3RYF - chains C and E of the 5 polymer chains in the assembly; structure by X-ray diffraction, 2.52 A resolution.

== Chain C ==
Name: Tubulin alpha chain
Organism: Ovis aries
Reference sequence: D0VWZ0 (D0VWZ0_SHEEP); numbering as in UniProt (aligned over 1-451)
Chain sequence (451 residues; each row starts with the number of its first residue):
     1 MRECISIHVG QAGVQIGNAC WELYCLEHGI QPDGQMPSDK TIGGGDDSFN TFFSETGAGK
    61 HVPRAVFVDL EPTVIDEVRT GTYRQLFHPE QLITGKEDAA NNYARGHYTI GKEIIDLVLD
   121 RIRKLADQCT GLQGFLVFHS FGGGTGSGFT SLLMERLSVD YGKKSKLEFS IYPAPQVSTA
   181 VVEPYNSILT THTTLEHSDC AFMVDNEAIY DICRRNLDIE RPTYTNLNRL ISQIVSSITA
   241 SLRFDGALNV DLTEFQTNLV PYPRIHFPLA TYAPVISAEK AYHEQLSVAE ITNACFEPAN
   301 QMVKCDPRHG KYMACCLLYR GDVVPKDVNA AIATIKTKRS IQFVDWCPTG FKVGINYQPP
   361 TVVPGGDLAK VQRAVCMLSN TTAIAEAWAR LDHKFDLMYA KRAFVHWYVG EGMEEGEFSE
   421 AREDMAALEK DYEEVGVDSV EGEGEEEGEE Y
Disordered / not traced: 38-45, 440-451
Residues lining bound ligands: GTP (guanosine-5'-triphosphate): G10, Q11, A12, Q15, I16, D69, D98, A99, A100, N101, S140, G142, G143, G144, T145, G146, I171, P173, V177, S178, T179, E183, N206, Y224, L227, N228, I231

== Chain E ==
Name: Stathmin-4
Organism: Rattus norvegicus
Reference sequence: P63043 (STMN4_RAT); residues 5-145 here correspond to UniProt positions 49-189 (UniProt number = residue number + 44)
Chain sequence (143 residues; numbered 3 to 145; the number before each row is that of its first residue):
     3 XADMEVIELN KATSGQSWEV ILKPPSFDGV PEFNASLPRR RDPSLEEIQK KLEAAEERRK
    63 YQEAELLKHL AEKREHEREV IQKAIEENNN FIKMAKEKLA QKMESNKENR EAHLAAMLER
   123 LQEKDKHAEE VRKNKELKEE ASR
Disordered / not traced: 3, 35-40
Differences from the reference sequence: engineered mutation A14 (Cys58 in P63043), W20 (Phe64 in P63043)
Modified positions: ACE (acetyl group) at position 3
Swiss-Prot annotation at these positions:
  - modified residue: S46 (Phosphoserine)

== Chain C / chain E interface ==
Pairs across the interface (33; chain C residue first):
  H107(C) - K104(E)
  H107(C) - M105(E)
  Y108(C) - K104(E)
  Y108(C) - M105(E)  hydrophobic
  Y108(C) - N108(E)
  T109(C) - R112(E)
  L152(C) - M105(E)  hydrophobic
  E155(C) - L101(E)
  E155(C) - K104(E)  salt bridge
  R156(C) - L101(E)
  S158(C) - F93(E)
  S158(C) - I94(E)
  V159(C) - I94(E)
  V159(C) - A97(E)  hydrophobic
  V159(C) - K98(E)
  G162(C) - N90(E)
  G162(C) - F93(E)
  G162(C) - I94(E)
  K163(C) - E89(E)
  K163(C) - N90(E)  hydrogen bond (backbone-side chain)
  K163(C) - F93(E)
  T193(C) - K104(E)
  E196(C) - K100(E)  salt bridge
  H197(C) - F93(E)
  V409(C) - H115(E)  hydrogen bond (backbone-side chain)
  G410(C) - R112(E)
  E411(C) - N108(E)  hydrogen bond (backbone-side chain)
  E411(C) - R112(E)  salt bridge
  G412(C) - N108(E)  hydrogen bond (backbone-side chain)
  G412(C) - N111(E)
  G412(C) - R112(E)
  M413(C) - N108(E)
  E414(C) - N111(E)
Also at the interface, not in a pair above, chain C (21 interface residues in all): Y103, K112
Also at the interface, not in a pair above, chain E (15 interface residues in all): S107

== Summary ==
The interface between chain C and chain E involves 21 residues on one side and 15 on the other, with 4
hydrogen bonds and 3 salt bridges. Polar contacts include E155(C)-K104(E), E196(C)-K100(E) and
E411(C)-R112(E). Bound to chain C: GTP.
Chain C is Tubulin alpha chain (Ovis aries) and chain E is Stathmin-4 (Rattus norvegicus); the structure,
GTP-Tubulin: RB3 Stathmin-like domain complex, was determined by X-ray diffraction, deposited together with
3RYC, 3RYH and 3RYI.
